PDB entry 4RPY | X-ray diffraction, 1.90 A resolution | chains A and T of the 4 polymer chains in the assembly

== Chain A ==
Name: DNA polymerase beta
Source organism: Homo sapiens
Notes: EC 2.7.7.7, 4.2.99.-
UniProtKB: P06746 (DPOLB_HUMAN); numbering as in UniProt (aligned over 1-335)
Sequence (343 residues; row label = number of the first residue in the row; numbers below 1 keep their minus sign (Met-1 is residue -1)):
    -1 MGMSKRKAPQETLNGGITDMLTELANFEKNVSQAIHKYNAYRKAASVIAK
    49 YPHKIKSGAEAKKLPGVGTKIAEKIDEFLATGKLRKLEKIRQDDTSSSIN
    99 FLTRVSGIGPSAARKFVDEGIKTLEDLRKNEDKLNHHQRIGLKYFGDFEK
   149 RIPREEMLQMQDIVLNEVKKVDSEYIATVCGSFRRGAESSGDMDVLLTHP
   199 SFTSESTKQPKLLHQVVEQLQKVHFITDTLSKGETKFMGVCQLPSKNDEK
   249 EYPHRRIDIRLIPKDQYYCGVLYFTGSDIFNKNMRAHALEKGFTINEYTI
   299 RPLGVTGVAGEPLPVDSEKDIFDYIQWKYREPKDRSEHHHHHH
Not modelled in the structure: -1 to 9, 336-341
Construct notes: expression tag (-1 to 0, 336-341)
Swiss-Prot annotation at these positions:
  - region: Arg183 to Asp192 (DNA-binding)
  - active site: Lys72 (Nucleophile)
  - binding site (K(+)): Lys60, Leu62, Val65, Thr101, Val103, Ile106
  - binding site (Na(+)): Lys60, Leu62, Val65, Thr101, Val103, Ile106
  - binding site (dATP): Arg149, Ser180, Arg183, Gly189, Asp190
  - binding site (dCTP): Arg149, Ser180, Arg183, Gly189, Asp190
  - binding site (dGTP): Arg149, Ser180, Arg183, Gly189, Asp190, Asp192
  - binding site (dTTP): Arg149, Ser180, Arg183, Gly189, Asp190
  - binding site (Mg(2+)): Asp190, Asp192, Asp256
  - modified residue: Lys72 (N6-acetyllysine), Arg83 (Omega-N-methylarginine), Arg152 (Omega-N-methylarginine)
  - cross-link (Glycyl lysine isopeptide (Lys-Gly)): Lys41 (interchain with G-Cter in ubiquitin), Lys61 (interchain with G-Cter in ubiquitin), Lys81 (interchain with G-Cter in ubiquitin)
  - natural variant: Leu22 (L22P: Found in a gastric cancer sample; uncertain significance), Tyr39 (Y39C: Found in a gastric cancer sample; uncertain significance), Gly118 (G118V: Decreased DNA-directed DNA polymerase activity), Arg137 (R137Q: Decreased function in base-excision repair), Arg149 (R149I: Decreased DNA-directed DNA polymerase activity), Asp160 (D160N: Found in a gastric cancer sample; uncertain significance), Cys239 (C239R: Found in a gastric cancer sample; uncertain significance), Lys289 (K289M: Found in a colon cancer sample; uncertain significance), Asn294 (N294D: Found in a gastric cancer sample; uncertain significance), Glu295 (E295K: Found in a gastric cancer sample; uncertain significance)
  - mutagenesis: Phe25 (F25W: No effect on 5'-dRP lyase activity. Decreased ssDNA binding), His34 (H34G: Decreased 5'-dRP lyase activity. Decreased ssDNA binding), Lys35 (K35A: Decreased 5'-dRP lyase activity. Decreased ssDNA binding. Loss of 5'-dRP lyase activity; when associated with A-68 and A-72. Decreased ssDNA binding; when associated with A-68 and A-72 ...), Tyr39 (Y39F: No effect on 5'-dRP lyase activity; Y39Q: Abolishes DNA polymerase and 5'-dRP lyase activity), Lys41 (K41R: Abolishes ubiquitination; when associated with R-61 and R-81), Lys60 (K60A: Decreased 5'-dRP lyase activity. Decreased ssDNA binding), Lys61 (K61R: Abolishes ubiquitination; when associated with R-41 and R-81), Lys68 (K68A: No effect on 5'-dRP lyase activity. Decreased ssDNA binding. Loss of 5'-dRP lyase activity; when associated with A-35 and A-72. Decreased ssDNA binding; when associated with A-35 and A-72 ...), Glu71 (E71Q: No effect on 5'-dRP lyase activity. No effect on structure shown by circular dichroism. No effect on ssDNA binding), Lys72 (K72A: Severely reduced 5'-dRP lyase activity. Does not affect ssDNA binding. Loss of 5'-dRP lyase activity; when associated with A-35 and A-68. Decreased ssDNA binding ...), Glu75 (E75A: Slightly decreased 5'-dRP lyase activity. Decreased ssDNA binding. No effect on structure shown by circular dichroism), Lys81 (K81R: Abolishes ubiquitination; when associated with R-41 and R-61), 5 further mutagenesis entries in UniProt
Ion coordination: Na+ site 1: Lys60, Leu62, Val65 (shared with 1 residue of chain D); Na+ site 2: Thr101, Val103, Ile106 (shared with 1 residue of chain P); Na+ site 3 near Asp160 (its only coordinating residue here); Mg2+ site 1: Asp190, Asp192, Asp256 (together with 2'-deoxycytidine-5'-triphosphate) (shared with 2 residues of chain P); Mg2+ site 2: Asp190, Asp192 (together with 2'-deoxycytidine-5'-triphosphate, pyrophosphate) (shared with 1 residue of chain P); Na+ site 4: Asp318, Asp321
Residues lining bound ligands: 2'-deoxycytidine-5'-triphosphate / pyrophosphate: Arg149, Gly179, Ser180, Arg183, Ser187, Ser188, Gly189, Asp190, Asp192, Asp256, Tyr271, Phe272, Thr273, Gly274, Ser275, Asp276, Asn279

== Chain T ==
Molecule: 16-nt DNA strand
Sequence (16 nucleotides; numbered 1 to 16; the number before each row is that of its first residue):
     1 CCGACGGCGCATCAGC
Modified / non-standard residues: 8OG (8-oxo-2'-deoxy-guanosine-5'-monophosphate) at position 6
Ion coordination: Na+ near DA11 (its only coordinating residue here)

== Chain A / chain T interface ==
Residue-residue contacts (28; chain A residue first):
  His34(A) - DC5(T)  stacking on the base
  Ser229(A) - DC10(T)  phosphate contact
  Ser229(A) - DA11(T)  phosphate contact
  Lys230(A) - DC10(T)  phosphate contact
  Lys230(A) - DA11(T)  hydrogen bond to the phosphate
  Gly231(A) - DC10(T)  phosphate contact
  Glu232(A) - DC10(T)  hydrogen bond to the phosphate
  Thr233(A) - DG9(T)  hydrogen bond to the phosphate
  Thr233(A) - DC10(T)  hydrogen bond to the phosphate
  Lys234(A) - DG9(T)  phosphate contact
  Lys234(A) - DC10(T)  hydrogen bond to the phosphate
  Arg258(A) - DG9(T)  sugar contact
  Tyr271(A) - DG7(T)  base contact
  Asn279(A) - 8OG_6(T)  base contact
  Lys280(A) - DC5(T)  phosphate contact
  Lys280(A) - 8OG_6(T)  salt bridge to the phosphate
  Arg283(A) - 8OG_6(T)  base contact
  Arg283(A) - DG7(T)  hydrogen bond to the sugar
  Ala284(A) - 8OG_6(T)  phosphate contact
  Leu287(A) - DC5(T)  phosphate contact
  Leu287(A) - 8OG_6(T)  phosphate contact
  Leu287(A) - DG7(T)  phosphate contact
  Thr292(A) - DG7(T)  hydrogen bond to the phosphate
  Ile293(A) - DG7(T)  sugar contact
  Asn294(A) - DG7(T)  phosphate contact
  Asn294(A) - DC8(T)  hydrogen bond to the phosphate
  Glu295(A) - DC8(T)  sugar contact
  Tyr296(A) - DG9(T)  hydrogen bond to the phosphate
Other interface residues (no listed pair), chain A (20 interface residues in all): Asp276

== Overview ==
Chain A and chain T form an interface of 20 and 7 residues respectively; the contacts include 9 hydrogen
bonds, 1 salt bridge and 1 aromatic stacking contact. Polar contacts include Arg283(A)-DG7(T),
Lys230(A)-DA11(T) and Glu232(A)-DC10(T). Chain A binds 2'-deoxycytidine-5'-triphosphate / pyrophosphate.
Chain A is DNA polymerase beta (Homo sapiens) and chain T is a 16-nt DNA strand; the structure, Human DNA
Polymerase Beta With Gapped DNA Containing an 8-oxo-7,8-dihydro-Guanine(8-oxoG) and dCTP soaked with MgCl2 for
..., was determined by X-ray diffraction together with 4RPX, 4RPZ, 4RQ0, 4RQ1, 4RQ2, 4RQ3 and 5 further
entries from the same study.
